7RFK - chains A and D of the 3 polymer chains in the assembly; structure by X-ray diffraction, 2.05 A resolution.

[Chain A]
Protein: Site-specific DNA-methyltransferase (adenine-specific)
From: Clostridioides difficile
Notes: EC 2.1.1.72
Reference sequence: Q183J3 (Q183J3_CLOD6); numbering as in UniProt (aligned over 1-577)
Chain sequence (578 residues; numbered 0 to 577; the number before each row is that of its first residue; numbering starts at 0):
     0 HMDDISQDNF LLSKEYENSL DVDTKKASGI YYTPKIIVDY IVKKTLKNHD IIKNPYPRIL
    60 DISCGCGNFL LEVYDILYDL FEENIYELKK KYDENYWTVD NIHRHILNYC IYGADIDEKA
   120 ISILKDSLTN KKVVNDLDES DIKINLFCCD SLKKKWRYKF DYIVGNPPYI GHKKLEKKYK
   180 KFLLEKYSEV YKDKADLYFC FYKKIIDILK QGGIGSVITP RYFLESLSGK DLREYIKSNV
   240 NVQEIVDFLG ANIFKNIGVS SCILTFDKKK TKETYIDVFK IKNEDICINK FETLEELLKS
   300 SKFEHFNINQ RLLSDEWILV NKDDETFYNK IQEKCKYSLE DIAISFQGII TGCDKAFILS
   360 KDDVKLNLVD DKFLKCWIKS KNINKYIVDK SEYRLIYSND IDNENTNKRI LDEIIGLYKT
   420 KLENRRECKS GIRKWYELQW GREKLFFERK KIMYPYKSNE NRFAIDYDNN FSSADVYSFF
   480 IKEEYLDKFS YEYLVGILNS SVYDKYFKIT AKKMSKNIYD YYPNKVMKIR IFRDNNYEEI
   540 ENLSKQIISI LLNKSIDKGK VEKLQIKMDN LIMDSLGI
Unresolved in the structure: 0-5, 134-137
Construct notes: expression tag (0)
Metal / ion sites: K+: Lys88, Lys89, Tyr91, Glu93 (together with 1,2-ethanediol)
Small-molecule neighbours: sinefungin (SFG): Ser27, Gly28, Ile29, Tyr30, Tyr31, Thr32, Asp60, Ile61, Ser62, Cys63, Gly64, Asn67, Phe68, Ala113, Asp114, Ile115, Asp116, Cys148, Asp149, Ser150, Gly164, Asn165, Pro166, Pro167, Tyr178, Phe200

[Chain D]
Molecule: DNA Strand 1
Sequence (14 nucleotides; each row starts with the number of its first residue):
     1 TTCAAAAAGT CCCA

[How chain A and chain D interact]
Contacting residue pairs (47):
  Lys25(A) - DG9(D)  salt bridge to the phosphate
  Lys25(A) - DT10(D)  salt bridge to the phosphate
  Gly28(A) - DA8(D)  base contact
  Tyr30(A) - DA8(D)  base contact
  Tyr30(A) - DG9(D)  phosphate contact
  Asn165(A) - DA8(D)  hydrogen bond to the base
  Pro166(A) - DA8(D)  hydrogen bond to the base
  Pro167(A) - DA8(D)  base contact
  Tyr168(A) - DA8(D)  stacking on the base
  His171(A) - DA6(D)  hydrogen bond to the base
  Lys172(A) - DA6(D)  base contact
  Lys193(A) - DA5(D)  base contact
  Lys193(A) - DA6(D)  sugar contact
  Tyr221(A) - DA7(D)  sugar contact
  Ser225(A) - DA6(D)  phosphate contact
  Leu226(A) - DA6(D)  phosphate contact
  Ser227(A) - DA5(D)  phosphate contact
  Ser227(A) - DA6(D)  hydrogen bond to the phosphate
  Phe253(A) - DA8(D)  base contact
  Ile256(A) - DA8(D)  phosphate contact
  Ile256(A) - DG9(D)  phosphate contact
  Gly257(A) - DA7(D)  sugar contact
  Gly257(A) - DG9(D)  hydrogen bond to the phosphate
  Val258(A) - DA8(D)  sugar contact
  Ser344(A) - DA4(D)  phosphate contact
  Phe345(A) - DA4(D)  phosphate contact
  Gln346(A) - DA4(D)  hydrogen bond to the phosphate
  Gln346(A) - DA5(D)  hydrogen bond to the base
  Ile349(A) - DA5(D)  base contact
  Ile431(A) - DT1(D)  base contact
  Trp439(A) - DT2(D)  base contact
  Trp439(A) - DC3(D)  base contact
  Trp439(A) - DA4(D)  base contact
  Arg441(A) - DC3(D)  salt bridge to the phosphate
  Arg441(A) - DA4(D)  hydrogen bond to the base
  Lys456(A) - DA7(D)  base contact
  Tyr476(A) - DA5(D)  hydrogen bond to the phosphate
  Lys511(A) - DA6(D)  salt bridge to the phosphate
  Lys511(A) - DA7(D)  salt bridge to the phosphate
  Met513(A) - DA7(D)  base contact
  Ser514(A) - DA7(D)  hydrogen bond to the base
  Ser514(A) - DG9(D)  base contact
  Ile517(A) - DA7(D)  base contact
  Tyr521(A) - DA5(D)  phosphate contact
  Tyr521(A) - DA6(D)  hydrogen bond to the base
  Pro522(A) - DA5(D)  phosphate contact
  Asn523(A) - DA5(D)  hydrogen bond to the phosphate
Also at the interface, not in a pair above, chain A (38 interface residues in all): Gly170, Asn255, Arg425, Glu426

[Summary]
The interface between chain A and chain D involves 38 residues on one side and 10 on the other; the contacts
include 12 hydrogen bonds, 5 salt bridges and 1 aromatic stacking contact. Among the polar pairs are
Asn165(A)-DA8(D), Pro166(A)-DA8(D) and His171(A)-DA6(D).
Chain A is Site-specific DNA-methyltransferase (adenine-specific) (Clostridioides difficile) and chain D is
DNA Strand 1; the structure, CamA Adenine Methyltransferase Complexed to Cognate Substrate DNA and Inhibitor
Sinefungin, was determined by X-ray diffraction (same publication as 7RFL, 7RFM and 7RFN).
